PDB entry 3L4M | X-ray diffraction, 2.02 A resolution | chains B and D of the 6 polymer chains in the assembly

== Chain B ==
Molecule: Methylamine utilization protein mauG
Source organism: Paracoccus denitrificans
Notes: EC 1.-.-.-
UniProtKB: Q51658 (MAUG_PARDP); residues 1-367 here correspond to UniProt positions 21-387 (UniProt number = residue number + 20)
Chain sequence (373 residues; row label = number of the first residue in the row):
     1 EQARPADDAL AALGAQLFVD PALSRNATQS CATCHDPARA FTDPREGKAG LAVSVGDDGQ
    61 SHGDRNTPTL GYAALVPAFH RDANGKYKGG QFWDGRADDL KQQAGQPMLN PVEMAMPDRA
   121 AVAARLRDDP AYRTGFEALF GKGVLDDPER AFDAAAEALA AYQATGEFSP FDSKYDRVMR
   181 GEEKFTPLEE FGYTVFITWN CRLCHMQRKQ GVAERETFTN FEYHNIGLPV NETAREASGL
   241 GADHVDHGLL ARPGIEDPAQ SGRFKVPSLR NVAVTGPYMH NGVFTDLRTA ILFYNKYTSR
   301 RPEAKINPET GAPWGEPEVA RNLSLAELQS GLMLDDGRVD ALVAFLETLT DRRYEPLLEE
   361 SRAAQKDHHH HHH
Unresolved in the structure: 1-5, 361-373
Sequence notes: expression tag (368-373)
Metal / ion sites: heme c Fe site 1 near H35 (its only coordinating residue here); Ca2+: N66, T275, P277; heme c Fe site 2: H205, Y294
Residues lining bound ligands:
  - heme c (HEC), molecule 1: F18, Q29, S30, C31, C34, H35, S54, V55, G56, R65, N66, T67, P68, T69, L70, Q91, F92, W93, R96, L100, Q103, A104, P107, M108, E113, M114, L159, Q163, K265
  - heme c (HEC), molecule 2: W93, N200, C201, C204, H205, H224, I226, L228, F264, K265, V266, P267, L269, V272, Y278, M279, H280, L287, A290, I291, Y294, S324, E327, L328, L334, L342, L346
What the authors report for this chain:
  - binding site for heme c: W93, P107

== Chain D ==
Molecule: Methylamine dehydrogenase heavy chain
Source organism: Paracoccus denitrificans
Notes: EC 1.4.99.3
UniProtKB: A1BB97 (A1BB97_PARDP); residues 1-386 here correspond to UniProt positions 32-417 (UniProt number = residue number + 31)
Chain sequence (386 residues; row label = number of the first residue in the row):
     1 QDAPEAETQA QETQGQAAAR AAAADLAAGQ DDEPRILEAP APDARRVYVN DPAHFAAVTQ
    61 QFVIDGEAGR VIGMIDGGFL PNPVVADDGS FIAHASTVFS RIARGERTDY VEVFDPVTLL
   121 PTADIELPDA PRFLVGTYPW MTSLTPDGKT LLFYQFSPAP AVGVVDLEGK AFKRMLDVPD
   181 CYHIFPTAPD TFFMHCRDGS LAKVAFGTEG TPEITHTEVF HPEDEFLINH PAYSQKAGRL
   241 VWPTYTGKIH QIDLSSGDAK FLPAVEALTE AERADGWRPG GWQQVAYHRA LDRIYLLVDQ
   301 RDEWRHKTAS RFVVVLDAKT GERLAKFEMG HEIDSINVSQ DEKPLLYALS TGDKTLYIHD
   361 AESGEELRSV NQLGHGPQVI TTADMG
Unresolved in the structure: 1-10
Cystine bridges: C181-C196

== How chain B and chain D interact ==
Contacting residue pairs (11):
  N84(B) - E33(D)  hydrogen bond
  R208(B) - G29(D)  hydrogen bond (side chain-backbone)
  R208(B) - Q30(D)  hydrogen bond (side chain-backbone)
  R208(B) - D31(D)
  K209(B) - D31(D)  hydrogen bond (backbone-side chain)
  K209(B) - D32(D)
  K209(B) - E33(D)
  K209(B) - P34(D)
  Q210(B) - D31(D)  hydrogen bond (backbone-side chain)
  Q210(B) - D32(D)
  Q210(B) - P34(D)

== In short ==
Chain B and chain D form an interface of 4 and 6 residues respectively; the contacts include 5 hydrogen bonds.
Polar pairs include N84(B)-E33(D), R208(B)-G29(D) and R208(B)-Q30(D). Bound to chain B: heme c. N66(B),
T275(B) and P277(B) form the Ca2+ site. The paper reports a binding site for heme c at W93(B) and P107(B).
Chain B is Methylamine utilization protein mauG and chain D is Methylamine dehydrogenase heavy chain, both
from Paracoccus denitrificans; the structure, Crystal Structure of the MauG/pre-Methylamine Dehydrogenase
Complex, was determined by X-ray diffraction, deposited together with 3L4O.
